Entry 9LUC (electron microscopy, 3.50 A resolution); this record covers chains E and F of the 7 polymer chains in the assembly.

[Chain E]
Protein: Flagellar motor protein MotA
Source organism: Paenibacillus sp. TCA20
UniProtKB: A0A069DFV9 (A0A069DFV9_9BACL); numbering as in UniProt (aligned over 1-246)
Amino-acid sequence (246 residues; numbered 1 to 246; the number before each row is that of its first residue):
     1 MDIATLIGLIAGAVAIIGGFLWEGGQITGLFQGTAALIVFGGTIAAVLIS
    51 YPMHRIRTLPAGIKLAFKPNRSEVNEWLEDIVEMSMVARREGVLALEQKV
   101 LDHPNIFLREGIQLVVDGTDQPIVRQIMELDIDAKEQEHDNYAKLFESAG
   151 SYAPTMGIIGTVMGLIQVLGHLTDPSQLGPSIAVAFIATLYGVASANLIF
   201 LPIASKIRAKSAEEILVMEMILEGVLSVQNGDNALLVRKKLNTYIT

[Chain F]
Protein: Chimeric B subunit of MotA1B1 from Paenibacillus sp. TCA20 and MotAB from E. coli
Source organism: Paenibacillus sp. TCA20
Amino-acid sequence (49 residues; each row starts with the number of its first residue):
    12 GSPHDRWMITYADLITLLLIFFVMMYAMSRLDASKYEEVTSSLQTTFQS
Disordered / not traced: 12-13

[Interface between chain E and chain F]
Residue-residue contacts (9; chain E residue first):
  Leu165(E) with Ile31(F), hydrophobic
  Val168(E) with Val34(F), hydrophobic
  Leu172(E) with Val34(F), hydrophobic; Tyr37(F), hydrophobic
  Leu178(E) with Met35(F), hydrophobic; Ala38(F), hydrophobic
  Ile182(E) with Ile31(F)
  Ala185(E) with Ile31(F), hydrophobic
  Phe186(E) with Ile31(F), hydrophobic
Other interface residues (no listed pair), chain F (6 interface residues in all): Leu30

[Summary]
The interface between chain E and chain F involves 7 residues on one side and 6 on the other.
Here chain E is Flagellar motor protein MotA and chain F is Chimeric B subunit of MotA1B1 from Paenibacillus
sp. TCA20 and MotAB from E. coli, both from Paenibacillus sp. TCA20. Entry 9LUC (The chimeric flagellar motor
complex between MotA1B1 from Paenibacillus sp. TCA20 and MotAB from E.coli, state ...) was determined by
electron microscopy, deposited together with 9LU9 and 9LUB.
